PDB entry 8G6D | X-ray diffraction, 3.92 A resolution | chains G and L of the 12 polymer chains in the assembly

# Chain G
Protein: Virion egress protein UL34
Organism: Human alphaherpesvirus 1 strain 17
Reference sequence: P10218 (UL34_HHV11); numbering as in UniProt (aligned over 15-185)
Sequence (183 residues; each row starts with the number of its first residue):
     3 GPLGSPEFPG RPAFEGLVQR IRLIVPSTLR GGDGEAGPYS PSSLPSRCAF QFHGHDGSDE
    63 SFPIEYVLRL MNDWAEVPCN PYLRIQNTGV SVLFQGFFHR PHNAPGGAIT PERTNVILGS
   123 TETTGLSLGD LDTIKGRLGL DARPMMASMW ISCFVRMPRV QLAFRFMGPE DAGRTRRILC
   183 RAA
Unresolved in the structure: 3-13, 177-185
Differences from the reference sequence: expression tag (3-14)
What the authors report for this chain:
  - mutagenesis - D35A/E37A, E37A, T123Q: decreased growth in response to UL34-null
  - mutagenesis - D35A: unchanged growth in response to UL34-null HSV-1
  - mutagenesis - K137A: decreased stability with Nuclear egress protein 1 (chain L)
  - mutagenesis - R139A: unchanged growth in response to UL34-null
  - mutagenesis - K137A, K137A/R139A: decreased growth in response to UL34-null virus
  - mutagenesis - R139A: unchanged binding to Nuclear egress protein 1 (chain L)
  - mutagenesis - K137A, R139A: unchanged expression

# Chain L
Protein: Nuclear egress protein 1
Organism: Human alphaherpesvirus 1 strain 17
Reference sequence: P10215 (NEC1_HHV11); residue numbers follow UniProt; this construct covers 51-306
Sequence (260 residues; each row starts with the number of its first residue):
    47 GPGSQELCLH ERQRYRGLFA ALAQTPSEEI AIVRSLSVPL VKTTPVSLPF CLDQTVADNC
   107 LTLSGMGYYL GIGGCCPACN AGDGRFAATS REALILAFVQ QINTIFEHRA FLASLVVLAD
   167 RHNAPLQDLL AGILGQPELF FVHTILRGGG ACDPRLLFYP DPTYGGHMLY VIFPGTSAHL
   227 HYLLIDRMLT ACPGYRFVAH VWQSTFVLVV RRNAEKPTDA EIPTVSAADI YCKMRDISFD
   287 GGLMLEYQRL YATFDEFPPP
Unresolved in the structure: 47-53, 129-133
Differences from the reference sequence: expression tag (47-50); conflict Leu229 (Arg in P10215)
Swiss-Prot annotation at these positions:
  - zinc finger: Cys106 to His225 (CCCH-type)
Metal / ion sites: Zn2+: Cys106, Cys122, Cys125, His225
What the authors report for this chain:
  - mutagenesis - E153R: decreased growth
  - mutagenesis - F252Y: unchanged growth in response to UL31-null HSV-1
  - mutagenesis - E153R, F252Y: increased expression
  - self-association interface (contacts with another copy of this molecule); pairs are residue here / residue on that copy: Asp286-Arg295 (salt bridge)

# Chain G / chain L interface
Residue-residue contacts (23):
  Asp35(G) - Met112(L)
  Glu37(G) - Thr89(L)  hydrogen bond
  Arg49(G) - Leu86(L)  hydrogen bond (side chain-backbone)
  Arg49(G) - Val87(L)
  Arg49(G) - Thr89(L)  hydrogen bond
  Gln53(G) - Met112(L)  hydrogen bond (side chain-backbone)
  His55(G) - Met112(L)
  Asn89(G) - Tyr114(L)
  Thr90(G) - Gly111(L)  hydrogen bond (side chain-backbone)
  Thr90(G) - Tyr114(L)  hydrogen bond (backbone-side chain)
  Gly91(G) - Tyr114(L)
  Gly91(G) - Ser250(L)  hydrogen bond (backbone-side chain)
  Val92(G) - Thr222(L)
  Val92(G) - Ser250(L)
  Ser93(G) - Gly111(L)
  Leu95(G) - Gly111(L)
  Leu95(G) - Met112(L)
  Leu95(G) - Gly113(L)
  Ser122(G) - Val247(L)
  Thr123(G) - Leu94(L)
  Thr123(G) - Tyr114(L)
  Thr123(G) - Val247(L)
  Met159(G) - Ser250(L)
Other interface residues (no listed pair), chain L (16 interface residues in all): Lys88, Ser110, His246, Thr251, Phe252

# In short
Chain G and chain L form an interface of 14 and 16 residues respectively; the contacts include 7 hydrogen
bonds. Polar contacts include Glu37(G)-Thr89(L), Arg49(G)-Leu86(L) and Arg49(G)-Thr89(L). From the paper:
D35A/E37A, E37A and T123Q of chain G reduce growth in response to UL34-null; a self-association interface
involving Asp286(L); 9 substitutions were tested in all.
Chain G is Virion egress protein UL34 and chain L is Nuclear egress protein 1, both from Human
alphaherpesvirus 1 strain 17; the structure, HSV-1 Nuclear Egress Complex (SUP; UL31-R229L), was determined by
X-ray diffraction.
